Entry 8TMF (electron microscopy, 3.40 A resolution); this record covers chains L and A of the 7 polymer chains in the assembly.

== Chain L ==
Protein: sAB C18 Light Chain
From: Homo sapiens
Sequence (215 residues; numbered 1 to 215; the number before each row is that of its first residue):
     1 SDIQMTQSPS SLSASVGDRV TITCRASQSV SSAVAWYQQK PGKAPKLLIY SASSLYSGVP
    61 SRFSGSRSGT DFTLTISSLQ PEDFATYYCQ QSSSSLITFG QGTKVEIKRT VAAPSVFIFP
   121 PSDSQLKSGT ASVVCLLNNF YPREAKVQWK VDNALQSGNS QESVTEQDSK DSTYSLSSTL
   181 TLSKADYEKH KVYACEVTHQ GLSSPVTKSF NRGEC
Not modelled in the structure: 1, 109-215
Disulfide bonds: Cys24-Cys89

== Chain A ==
Protein: Cobalt/magnesium transport protein CorA
From: Thermotoga maritima
UniProt: Q9WZ31 (CORA_THEMA); residue numbers follow UniProt; this construct covers 1-351
Sequence (373 residues; numbered -21 to 351; the number before each row is that of its first residue; numbers below 1 keep their minus sign (Met-21 is residue -21)):
   -21 MGSSHHHHHH SSGRENLYFQ GHMEEKRLSA KKGLPPGTLV YTGKYREDFE IEVMNYSIEE
    39 FREFKTTDVE SVLPFRDSST PTWINITGIH RTDVVQRVGE FFGIHPLVLE DILNVHQRPK
    99 VEFFENYVFI VLKMFTYDKN LHELESEQVS LILTKNCVLM FQEKIGDVFD PVRERIRYNR
   159 GIIRKKRADY LLYSLIDALV DDYFVLLEKI DDEIDVLEEE VLERPEKETV QRTHQLKRNL
   219 VELRKTIWPL REVLSSLYRD VPPLIEKETV PYFRDVYDHT IQIADTVETF RDIVSGLLDV
   279 YLSSVSNKTN EVMKVLTIIA TIFMPLTFIA GIYGMNFEYM PELRWKWGYP VVLAVMGVIA
   339 VIMVVYFKKK KWL
Not modelled in the structure: -21 to 16
Construct notes: initiating methionine (-21); expression tag (-20 to 0)
Curated features (UniProtKB/Swiss-Prot):
  - motif: Gly312 to Asn314 (Probable selectivity filter)
  - site: Asn288 (Essential for ion permeation), Leu294 (Important for closing the ion permeation pathway in the closed state), Thr295 (Threonine that confers selectivity for Co(2+) transport)
  - mutagenesis: Asp89 (D89F/K: Decreases ion transport), Asp253 (D253K: Increases protein stability. Decreases ion transport), Leu280 (L280A: Decreases ion transport), Asn288 (N288L: Abolishes Co(2+) uptake), Met291 (M291A: No effect on ion transport), Leu294 (L294A/V: Increases ion transport by suppression of an obstruction in the transmembrane ion permeation pathway), Thr295 (T295L: Strongly reduces Co(2+) uptake. Abolishes Co(2+) uptake; when associated with L-299; T295M: Strongly reduces Co(2+) uptake ...), Thr299 (T299L: Reduces Co(2+) uptake. Abolishes Co(2+) uptake; when associated with L-295; T299M: No effect on Co(2+) uptake; T299S: Abolishes Co(2+) uptake), Pro303 (P303A/G/I: Increases ion transport by suppression of a kink in the transmembrane ion permeation pathway), Thr305 (T305L: Abolishes Co(2+) uptake), Ile310 (I310A: Increases ion transport), Tyr311 (Y311A: Abolishes pentamerization. Abolishes ion transport; Y311F: No effect on pentamerization. No effect on ion transport), 7 further mutagenesis entries in UniProt

== How chain L and chain A interact ==
Residue-residue contacts (6; chain L residue first):
  Ser29(L) - Asp190(A)  hydrogen bond
  Ser31(L) - Asp189(A)  hydrogen bond
  Arg67(L) - Asp189(A)  salt bridge
  Arg67(L) - Asp190(A)  salt bridge
  Arg67(L) - Asp193(A)  salt bridge
  Gly69(L) - Val194(A)
Other interface residues (no listed pair), chain L (7 interface residues in all): Val30, Thr70, Ser93
Other interface residues (no listed pair), chain A (6 interface residues in all): Glu186, Lys187

== Summary ==
7 residues of chain L face 6 of chain A across their interface, with 2 hydrogen bonds and 3 salt bridges.
Polar pairs include Arg67(L)-Asp189(A), Arg67(L)-Asp190(A) and Arg67(L)-Asp193(A). From UniProt: 19
mutagenesis sites on chain A.
Chain L is sAB C18 Light Chain (Homo sapiens) and chain A is Cobalt/magnesium transport protein CorA
(Thermotoga maritima); the structure, Cryo-EM structure of CorA in complex with conformation-specific
synthetic antibody C18 and 100 uM MgCl2, State ..., was determined by electron microscopy.
